PDB entry 2VBG | X-ray diffraction, 1.80 A resolution | chains A and B

Chain A (and B):
Name: Branched-chain alpha-ketoacid decarboxylase
From: Lactococcus lactis
Notes: chain B of this document is another copy of the same molecule, construct and numbering; everything in this record applies to it too
Reference sequence: Q6QBS4 (Q6QBS4_9LACT); residue numbers follow UniProt; this construct covers 1-547
Sequence (570 residues; row label = number of the first residue in the row; note: 1 number in that range is skipped by the numbering (no residue carries it; nothing is unmodelled there); numbers below 1 keep their minus sign (Met-23 is residue -23)):
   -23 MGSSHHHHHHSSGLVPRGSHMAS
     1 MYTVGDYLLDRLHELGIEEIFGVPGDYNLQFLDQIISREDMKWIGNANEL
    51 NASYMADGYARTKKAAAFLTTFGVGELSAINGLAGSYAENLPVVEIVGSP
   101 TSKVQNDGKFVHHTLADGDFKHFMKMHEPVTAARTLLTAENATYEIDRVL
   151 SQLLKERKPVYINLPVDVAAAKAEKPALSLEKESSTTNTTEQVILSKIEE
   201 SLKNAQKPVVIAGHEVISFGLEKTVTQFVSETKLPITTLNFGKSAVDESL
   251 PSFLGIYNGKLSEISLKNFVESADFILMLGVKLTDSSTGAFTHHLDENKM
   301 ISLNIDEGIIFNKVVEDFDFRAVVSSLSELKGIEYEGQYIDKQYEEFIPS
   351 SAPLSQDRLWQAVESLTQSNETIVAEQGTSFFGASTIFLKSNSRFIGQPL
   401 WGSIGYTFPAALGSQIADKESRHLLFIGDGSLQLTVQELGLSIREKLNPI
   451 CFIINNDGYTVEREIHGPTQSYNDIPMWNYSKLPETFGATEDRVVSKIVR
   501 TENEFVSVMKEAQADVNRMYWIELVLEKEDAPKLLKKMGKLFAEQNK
Unresolved in the structure: -23 to -15, -9 to -1, 182-187 (chain B: -23 to -15, -9 to -1, 182-187, 343-344)
Bound ions: Mg2+: Asp429, Asn456, Gly458 (together with R1T)
Ligand contacts:
  - R1T (2-{4-[(4-amino-2-methylpyrimidin-5-yl)methyl]-5-[(1R)-1-hydroxyethyl]-3-methyl-2-thienyl}ethyl trihydrogen diphosphate), molecule 1: Val23, Pro24, Gly25, Asp26, Glu49, Thr71, Val74, Ser78, His112, His113
  - R1T, molecule 2: Gln377, Gly378, Thr379, Gly402, Ser403, Ile404, Gly428, Asp429, Gly430, Ser431, Leu434, Ile454, Asn456, Gly458, Tyr459, Thr460, Val461, Glu462, Ile465

Interface between chain A and chain B:
Pairs across the interface (152):
  Pro24(A) - Glu462(B)
  Pro24(A) - Tyr472(B)
  Gly25(A) - Glu462(B)
  Asp26(A) - Glu462(B)  hydrogen bond (backbone-side chain)
  Asp26(A) - Ile465(B)
  Asp26(A) - Asn546(B)  hydrogen bond
  Tyr27(A) - Asn546(B)
  Leu29(A) - Glu462(B)
  Leu29(A) - His466(B)
  Leu29(A) - Tyr472(B)  hydrophobic
  Gln30(A) - His466(B)
  Leu32(A) - Tyr472(B)  hydrophobic
  Asp33(A) - His466(B)  salt bridge
  Asp33(A) - Gln470(B)  hydrogen bond
  Asp33(A) - Tyr472(B)  hydrogen bond
  Ile36(A) - Ser471(B)
  Ile36(A) - Tyr472(B)  hydrophobic
  Trp43(A) - Tyr472(B)
  Ala47(A) - Gln433(B)
  Ala47(A) - Leu434(B)
  Asn48(A) - Leu434(B)  hydrogen bond (side chain-backbone)
  Glu49(A) - Leu434(B)
  Gly73(A) - Asn81(B)
  Gly73(A) - Trp401(B)
  Val74(A) - Asn81(B)
  Val74(A) - Trp401(B)
  Val74(A) - Ser403(B)
  Leu77(A) - Ile80(B)
  Leu77(A) - Asn81(B)
  Leu77(A) - Ala84(B)  hydrophobic
  Leu77(A) - Trp401(B)  hydrophobic
  Ser78(A) - Asn81(B)  hydrogen bond
  Ile80(A) - Leu77(B)
  Ile80(A) - Ile80(B)  hydrophobic
  Ile80(A) - Met126(B)  hydrophobic
  Asn81(A) - Gly73(B)
  Asn81(A) - Val74(B)
  Asn81(A) - Leu77(B)
  Asn81(A) - Ser78(B)  hydrogen bond
  Ala84(A) - Leu77(B)  hydrophobic
  Ala84(A) - Leu115(B)
  Ala88(A) - Thr114(B)
  Ala88(A) - Leu115(B)  hydrophobic
  Thr101(A) - Gln545(B)
  Thr101(A) - Asn546(B)
  Thr101(A) - Lys547(B)
  Val104(A) - Gln545(B)
  Lys109(A) - Phe291(B)
  Phe110(A) - Leu283(B)
  Phe110(A) - Thr284(B)
  Phe110(A) - Asp285(B)  hydrogen bond (backbone-backbone)
  Phe110(A) - Phe291(B)
  Val111(A) - Asp285(B)
  Val111(A) - Leu400(B)
  Val111(A) - Gln545(B)
  His112(A) - Asp285(B)  salt bridge
  His112(A) - Leu400(B)
  His112(A) - Phe542(B)
  His113(A) - Leu400(B)  hydrogen bond (backbone-backbone)
  His113(A) - Trp401(B)  hydrogen bond (side chain-backbone)
  His113(A) - Gly402(B)
  Thr114(A) - Ala88(B)
  Thr114(A) - Leu400(B)
  Thr114(A) - Trp401(B)
  Leu115(A) - Ala84(B)
  Leu115(A) - Ala88(B)  hydrophobic
  Leu115(A) - Pro129(B)
  Ala116(A) - Leu400(B)  hydrophobic
  His122(A) - Pro129(B)
  Phe123(A) - Trp401(B)  hydrophobic
  Met126(A) - Ile80(B)  hydrophobic
  Met126(A) - Met126(B)
  Met126(A) - Pro129(B)  hydrophobic
  Pro129(A) - Leu115(B)
  Pro129(A) - His122(B)
  Pro129(A) - Met126(B)  hydrophobic
  Val166(A) - Asn546(B)
  Leu283(A) - Phe110(B)
  Thr284(A) - Phe110(B)
  Asp285(A) - Phe110(B)  hydrogen bond (backbone-backbone)
  Asp285(A) - Val111(B)
  Asp285(A) - His112(B)  salt bridge
  Phe291(A) - Lys109(B)
  Phe291(A) - Phe110(B)
  Leu400(A) - Val111(B)
  Leu400(A) - His112(B)
  Leu400(A) - His113(B)  hydrogen bond (backbone-backbone)
  Leu400(A) - Thr114(B)
  Leu400(A) - Ala116(B)  hydrophobic
  Trp401(A) - Gly73(B)
  Trp401(A) - Val74(B)
  Trp401(A) - Leu77(B)  hydrophobic
  Trp401(A) - His113(B)  hydrogen bond (backbone-side chain)
  Trp401(A) - Thr114(B)
  Trp401(A) - Phe123(B)  hydrophobic
  Gly402(A) - His113(B)
  Ser403(A) - Val74(B)
  Gln433(A) - Ala47(B)
  Gln433(A) - Gln437(B)  hydrogen bond (backbone-side chain)
  Leu434(A) - Ala47(B)
  Leu434(A) - Asn48(B)  hydrogen bond (backbone-side chain)
  Leu434(A) - Glu49(B)
  Leu434(A) - Gln437(B)  hydrogen bond (backbone-side chain)
  Thr435(A) - Gln437(B)
  Gln437(A) - Gln433(B)  hydrogen bond (side chain-backbone)
  Gln437(A) - Leu434(B)  hydrogen bond (side chain-backbone)
  Gln437(A) - Thr435(B)
  Gln437(A) - Gln437(B)  hydrogen bond
  Gln437(A) - Trp478(B)
  Gly440(A) - Pro476(B)
  Arg444(A) - Pro476(B)
  Glu462(A) - Pro24(B)
  Glu462(A) - Gly25(B)
  Glu462(A) - Asp26(B)  hydrogen bond (side chain-backbone)
  Glu462(A) - Leu29(B)
  Ile465(A) - Asp26(B)
  His466(A) - Leu29(B)
  His466(A) - Asp33(B)  salt bridge
  Gln470(A) - Asp33(B)  hydrogen bond
  Ser471(A) - Ile36(B)
  Tyr472(A) - Pro24(B)
  Tyr472(A) - Leu29(B)
  Tyr472(A) - Leu32(B)  hydrophobic
  Tyr472(A) - Asp33(B)  hydrogen bond
  Tyr472(A) - Ile36(B)  hydrophobic
  Tyr472(A) - Trp43(B)
  Pro476(A) - Gly440(B)
  Pro476(A) - Arg444(B)
  Met477(A) - Phe487(B)
  Trp478(A) - Gln437(B)
  Trp478(A) - Thr486(B)
  Trp478(A) - Phe487(B)  hydrophobic
  Asn479(A) - Glu485(B)  hydrogen bond (side chain-backbone)
  Asn479(A) - Thr486(B)  hydrogen bond (backbone-backbone)
  Leu483(A) - Thr486(B)
  Glu485(A) - Asn479(B)  hydrogen bond (backbone-side chain)
  Thr486(A) - Trp478(B)
  Thr486(A) - Asn479(B)  hydrogen bond (backbone-backbone)
  Thr486(A) - Leu483(B)
  Thr486(A) - Thr486(B)  hydrogen bond
  Phe487(A) - Met477(B)
  Phe487(A) - Trp478(B)  hydrophobic
  Gly488(A) - Met477(B)
  Phe542(A) - His112(B)
  Gln545(A) - Thr101(B)
  Gln545(A) - Val104(B)
  Gln545(A) - Val111(B)
  Asn546(A) - Asp26(B)  hydrogen bond
  Asn546(A) - Tyr27(B)
  Asn546(A) - Thr101(B)
  Asn546(A) - Val166(B)
  Lys547(A) - Thr101(B)
Other interface residues (no listed pair), chain A (82 interface residues in all): Val23, Asn46, Leu50, Tyr54, Tyr87, Val130, Lys282, Ser286, Pro399, Val436, Leu441, Tyr459, Lys482
Other interface residues (no listed pair), chain B (82 interface residues in all): Val23, Gln30, Asn46, Leu50, Tyr54, Tyr87, Val130, Lys282, Ser286, Pro399, Val436, Leu441, Tyr459, Lys482, Gly488

Summary:
The chain A/chain B interface involves 82 residues from each chain; the contacts include 28 hydrogen bonds and
4 salt bridges. Polar contacts include Asp33(A)-His466(B), His112(A)-Asp285(B) and Asp26(A)-Glu462(B). Bound
to chain A: compound R1T. Asp429(A), Asn456(A) and Gly458(A) form the Mg2+ site.
Chain A and chain B are both Branched-chain alpha-ketoacid decarboxylase (Lactococcus lactis); the structure,
The complex structure of the branched-chain keto acid decarboxylase (KdcA) from Lactococcus lactis with
2R-1-hydroxyethyl-deazaThDP, was determined by X-ray diffraction together with 2VBF from the same study.
